5N1B - chain A; structure by X-ray diffraction, 2.90 A resolution.

Chain A:
Name: Protein-arginine deiminase type-4
From: Homo sapiens
Notes: EC 3.5.3.15
Reference sequence: Q9UM07 (PADI4_HUMAN); residues 1-663 here = UniProt positions 1-663
Amino-acid sequence (670 residues; each row starts with the number of its first residue; numbers below 1 keep their minus sign (Gly-6 is residue -6)):
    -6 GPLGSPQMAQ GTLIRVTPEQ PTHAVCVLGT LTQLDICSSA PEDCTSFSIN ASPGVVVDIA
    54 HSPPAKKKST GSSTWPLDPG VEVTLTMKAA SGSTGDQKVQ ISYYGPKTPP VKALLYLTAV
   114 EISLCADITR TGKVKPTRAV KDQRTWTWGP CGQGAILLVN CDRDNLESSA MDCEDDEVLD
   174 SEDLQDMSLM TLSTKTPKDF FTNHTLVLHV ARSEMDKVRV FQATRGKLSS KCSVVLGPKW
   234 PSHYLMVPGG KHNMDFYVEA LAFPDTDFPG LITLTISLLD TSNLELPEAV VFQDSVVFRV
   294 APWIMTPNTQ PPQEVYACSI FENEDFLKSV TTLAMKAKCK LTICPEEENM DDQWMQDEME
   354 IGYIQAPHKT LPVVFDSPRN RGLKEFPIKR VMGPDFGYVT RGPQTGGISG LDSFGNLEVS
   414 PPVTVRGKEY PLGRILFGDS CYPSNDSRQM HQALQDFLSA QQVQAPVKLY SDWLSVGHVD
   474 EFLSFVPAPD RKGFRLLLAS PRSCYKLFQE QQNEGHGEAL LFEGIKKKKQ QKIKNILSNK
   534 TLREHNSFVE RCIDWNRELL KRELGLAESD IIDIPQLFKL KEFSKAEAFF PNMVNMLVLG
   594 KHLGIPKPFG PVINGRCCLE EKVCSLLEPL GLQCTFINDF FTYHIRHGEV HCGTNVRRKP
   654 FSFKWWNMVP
Not modelled in the structure: -6 to 4, 53-65, 126-136, 217-224
Differences from the reference sequence: expression tag (-6 to 0); engineered mutation Ser55 (Gly in Q9UM07), Ala82 (Val in Q9UM07), Ala112 (Gly in Q9UM07)
Curated features (UniProtKB/Swiss-Prot):
  - active site: Asp350, His471, Asp473, Cys645
  - binding site (Ca(2+)): Asn153, Asp155, Asp157, Asp165, Asp168, Glu170, Asp176, Asp179, Gln349, Glu351, Glu353, Asp369, Ser370, Asn373, Asp388, Phe407, Leu410, Glu411
  - binding site (substrate): Arg374, Arg639
  - modified residue (Citrulline): Arg205, Arg212, Arg218, Arg372, Arg374, Arg383
Glycans and other covalent adducts: compound 8FW linked to Cys645
Ion coordination: Ca2+ site 1: Asn153, Asp155, Asp157, Asp165, Asp176, Asp179; Ca2+ site 2: Asp155, Asp157, Asp179, Asp388; Ca2+ site 3: Asp165, Asp168, Glu170; Ca2+ site 4: Gln349, Glu353, Phe407, Leu410, Glu411; Ca2+ site 5: Glu351, Asp369, Ser370, Asn373
Residues lining bound ligands: 8FW (N-[(1S)-1-(1H-benzimidazol-2-yl)-4-(ethanimidoylamino)butyl]-3-oxidanylidene-isoindole-4-carboxamide): Gln346, Trp347, Gln349, Asp350, Arg372, Arg374, Gly403, Gly408, Val469, His471, Asp473, Asn588, Arg639, His640, Gly641
Reported in the primary citation:
  - binding site for 8FW: Trp347, Arg639

In short:
Compound 8FW is covalently linked to Cys645. Asn153, Asp155, Asp157, Asp165, Asp176 and Asp179 coordinate Ca2+
site 1. Asp155, Asp157, Asp179 and Asp388 form the Ca2+ site 2. From UniProt: 4 active-site residues, 18
Ca2+-binding residues and substrate-binding residues Arg374 and Arg639. From the paper: a binding site for 8FW
at Trp347 and Arg639.
Chain A is Protein-arginine deiminase type-4 (Homo sapiens); the structure, hPAD4 crystal complex with
AFM-14a, was determined by X-ray diffraction, deposited together with 5N0Y and 5N0Z.
